Entry 7R5K (electron microscopy, 12.00 A resolution (very low resolution: no residue pairs are listed; an interface is given only as per-side residue counts)); this record covers chains H0 and I0 of the 101 polymer chains in the assembly.

Chain H0:
Protein: Nucleoporin p54
Organism: Homo sapiens
UniProtKB: Q7Z3B4 (NUP54_HUMAN); residues 1-507 here = UniProt positions 1-507
Sequence (507 residues; numbered 1 to 507; the number before each row is that of its first residue):
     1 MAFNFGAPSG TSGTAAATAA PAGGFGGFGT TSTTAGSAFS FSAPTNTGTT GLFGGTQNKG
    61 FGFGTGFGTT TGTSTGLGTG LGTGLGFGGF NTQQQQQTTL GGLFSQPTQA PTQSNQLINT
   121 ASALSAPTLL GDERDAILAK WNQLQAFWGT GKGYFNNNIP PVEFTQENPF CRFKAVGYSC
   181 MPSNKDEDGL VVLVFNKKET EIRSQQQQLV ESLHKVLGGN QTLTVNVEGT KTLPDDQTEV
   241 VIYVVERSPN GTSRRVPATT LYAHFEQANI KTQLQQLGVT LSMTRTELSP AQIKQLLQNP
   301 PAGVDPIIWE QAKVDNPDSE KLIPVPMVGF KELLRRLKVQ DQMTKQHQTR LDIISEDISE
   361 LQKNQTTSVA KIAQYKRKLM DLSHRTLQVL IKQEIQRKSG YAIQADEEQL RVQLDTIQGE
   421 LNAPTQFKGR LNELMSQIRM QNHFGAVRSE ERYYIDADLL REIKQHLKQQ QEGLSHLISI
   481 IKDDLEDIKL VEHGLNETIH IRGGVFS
Not modelled in the structure: 1-110, 494-507
Curated features (UniProtKB/Swiss-Prot):
  - natural variant: Ile358 (I358S: In DYT37; uncertain significance), Lys376 (K376E: In DYT37; uncertain significance), Gln471 (deletion: In DYT37; uncertain significance), Glu472 (E472K: In DYT37; uncertain significance), Leu474 (L474F: In DYT37; uncertain significance)

Chain I0:
Protein: Nucleoporin p58/p45
Organism: Homo sapiens
UniProtKB: Q9BVL2 (NUP58_HUMAN); residue numbers follow UniProt; this construct covers 1-599
Sequence (599 residues; row label = number of the first residue in the row):
     1 MSTGFSFGSG TLGSTTVAAG GTSTGGVFSF GTGASSNPSV GLNFGNLGST STPATTSAPS
    61 SGFGTGLFGS KPATGFTLGG TNTGIATTIT TGLTLGTPAT TSAATTGFSL GFNKPAASAT
   121 PFALPITSTS ASGLTLSSAL TSTPAASTGF TLNNLGGTTA TTTTASTGLS LGGALAGLGG
   181 SLFQSTNTGT SGLGQNALGL TLGTTAATST AGNEGLGGID FSSSSDKKSD KTGTRPEDSK
   241 ALKDENLPPV ICQDVENLQK FVKEQKQVQE EISRMSSKAM LKVQEDIKAL KQLLSLAANG
   301 IQRNTLNIDK LKIETAQELK NAEIALRTQK TPPGLQHEYA APADYFRILV QQFEVQLQQY
   361 RQQIEELENH LATQANNSHI TPQDLSMAMQ KIYQTFVALA AQLQSIHENV KVLKEQYLGY
   421 RKMFLGDAVD VFETRRAEAK KWQNTPRVTT GPTPFSTMPN AAAVAMAATL TQQQQPATGP
   481 QPSLGVSFGT PFGSGIGTGL QSSGLGSSNL GGFGTSSGFG CSTTGASTFG FGTTNKPSGS
   541 LSAGFGSSST SGFNFSNPGI TASAGLTFGV SNPASAGFGT GGQLLQLKKP PAGNKRGKR
Not modelled in the structure: 1-245, 419-599
Curated features (UniProtKB/Swiss-Prot):
  - modified residue: Thr331 (Phosphothreonine)

Interface between chain H0 and chain I0:
At this resolution (12 A) residue pairs are not listed: 80 residues of chain H0 and 83 of chain I0 lie at the interface.

In short:
80 residues of chain H0 face 83 of chain I0 across their interface.
Here chain H0 is Nucleoporin p54 and chain I0 is Nucleoporin p58/p45, both from Homo sapiens. Entry 7R5K
(Human nuclear pore complex (constricted)) was determined by electron microscopy (same publication as 7R5J and
7R1Y).
